PDB entry 2YA6 | X-ray diffraction, 2.00 A resolution | chains A and B

# Chain A (and B)
Molecule: Neuraminidase A
Source organism: Streptococcus pneumoniae
Notes: EC 3.2.1.18; fragment: catalytic domain, residues 280-754; chain B of this document is another copy of the same molecule, construct and numbering; everything in this record applies to it too
UniProt: B2DJD9 (B2DJD9_STRPN); residues 303-777 here correspond to UniProt positions 280-754 (UniProt number = residue number - 23)
Amino-acid sequence (493 residues; row label = number of the first residue in the row):
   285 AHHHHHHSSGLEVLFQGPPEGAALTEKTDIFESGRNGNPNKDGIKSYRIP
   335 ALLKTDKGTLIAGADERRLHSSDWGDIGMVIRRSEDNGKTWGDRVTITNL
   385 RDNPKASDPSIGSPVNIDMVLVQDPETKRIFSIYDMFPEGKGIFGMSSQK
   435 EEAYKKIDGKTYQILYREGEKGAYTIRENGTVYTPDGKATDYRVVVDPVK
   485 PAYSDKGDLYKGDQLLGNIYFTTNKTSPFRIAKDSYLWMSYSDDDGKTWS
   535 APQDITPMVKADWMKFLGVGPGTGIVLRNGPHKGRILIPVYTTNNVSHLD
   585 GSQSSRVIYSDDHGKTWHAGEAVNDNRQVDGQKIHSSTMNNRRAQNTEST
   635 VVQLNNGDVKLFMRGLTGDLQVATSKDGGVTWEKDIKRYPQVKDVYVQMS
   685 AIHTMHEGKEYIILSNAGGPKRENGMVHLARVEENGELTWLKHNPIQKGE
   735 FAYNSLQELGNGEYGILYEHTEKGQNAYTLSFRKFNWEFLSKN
Not modelled in the structure: 285-306, 777
Construct notes: expression tag (285-302)
Small-molecule neighbours: 2-deoxy-2,3-dehydro-N-acetyl-neuraminic acid (DAN): Arg332, Ile333, Arg351, Asp357, Ile401, Asp402, Asp419, Phe421, Ile427, Phe428, Phe550, Tyr575, Leu583, Gln587, Glu632, Arg648, Tyr680, Arg706, Tyr737

# Chain A / chain B interface
Pairs across the interface (45):
  Ser432(A) - Thr622(B)
  Gln433(A) - Lys617(B)
  Gln433(A) - Ile618(B)
  Gln433(A) - His619(B)  hydrogen bond (side chain-backbone)
  Gln433(A) - Thr622(B)  hydrogen bond
  Gln433(A) - Met623(B)  hydrogen bond (side chain-backbone)
  Lys434(A) - His619(B)
  Lys434(A) - Ser621(B)
  Lys434(A) - Thr622(B)  hydrogen bond (backbone-side chain)
  Glu436(A) - His619(B)  salt bridge
  Lys439(A) - Glu605(B)
  Gly453(A) - Lys668(B)
  Lys455(A) - Val607(B)  hydrogen bond (side chain-backbone)
  Lys455(A) - Asp609(B)
  Lys455(A) - Asn610(B)  hydrogen bond (backbone-side chain)
  Lys455(A) - Trp666(B)  hydrogen bond (side chain-backbone)
  Lys455(A) - Glu667(B)  hydrogen bond (side chain-backbone)
  Lys455(A) - Lys668(B)
  Ala545(A) - Asp546(B)
  Asp546(A) - Ala545(B)
  Asp546(A) - Asp546(B)  hydrogen bond (backbone-side chain)
  Asp546(A) - Trp547(B)  hydrogen bond (side chain-backbone)
  Trp547(A) - Asp546(B)  hydrogen bond (backbone-side chain)
  Trp547(A) - Trp547(B)  hydrophobic
  Asn579(A) - Val580(B)
  Asn579(A) - Thr622(B)
  Val580(A) - Asn579(B)
  Val607(A) - Lys455(B)
  Asp609(A) - Lys455(B)
  Asn610(A) - Lys455(B)  hydrogen bond (side chain-backbone)
  Lys617(A) - Gln433(B)
  Ile618(A) - Gln433(B)
  His619(A) - Gln433(B)  hydrogen bond (backbone-side chain)
  His619(A) - Lys434(B)
  His619(A) - Glu436(B)  salt bridge
  Ser621(A) - Lys434(B)
  Thr622(A) - Ser432(B)
  Thr622(A) - Gln433(B)  hydrogen bond
  Thr622(A) - Lys434(B)  hydrogen bond (side chain-backbone)
  Thr622(A) - Asn579(B)
  Met623(A) - Gln433(B)  hydrogen bond (backbone-side chain)
  Trp666(A) - Lys455(B)  hydrogen bond (backbone-side chain)
  Glu667(A) - Lys455(B)  hydrogen bond (backbone-side chain)
  Lys668(A) - Gly453(B)  hydrogen bond (side chain-backbone)
  Lys668(A) - Lys455(B)
Also at the interface, not in a pair above, chain A (25 interface residues in all): Tyr450
Also at the interface, not in a pair above, chain B (26 interface residues in all): Tyr450, Arg611

# In short
The interface between chain A and chain B involves 25 residues on one side and 26 on the other, with 19
hydrogen bonds and 2 salt bridges. Polar pairs include Glu436(A)-His619(B), Gln433(A)-His619(B) and
Gln433(A)-Thr622(B). Ligands of chain A: 2-deoxy-2,3-dehydro-N-acetyl-neuraminic acid.
Chain A and chain B are both Neuraminidase A (Streptococcus pneumoniae); the structure, Crystal structure of
Streptococcus pneumoniae NanA (TIGR4) in complex with DANA, was determined by X-ray diffraction (same
publication as 2YA4, 2YA5, 2YA7 and 2YA8).
